Entry 4DR8 (X-ray diffraction, 1.55 A resolution); this record covers chain A.

# Chain A
Name: Peptide deformylase
From: Synechococcus elongatus
Notes: EC 3.5.1.88
UniProt: Q5N5L5 (Q5N5L5_SYNP6); numbering as in UniProt (aligned over 2-192)
Sequence (192 residues; numbered 1 to 192; the number before each row is that of its first residue):
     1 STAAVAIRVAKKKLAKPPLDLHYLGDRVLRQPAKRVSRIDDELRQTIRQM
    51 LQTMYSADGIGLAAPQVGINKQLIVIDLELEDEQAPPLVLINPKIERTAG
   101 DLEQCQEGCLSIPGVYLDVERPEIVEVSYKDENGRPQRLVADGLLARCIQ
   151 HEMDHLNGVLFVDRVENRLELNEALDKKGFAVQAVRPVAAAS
Unresolved in the structure: 1, 190-192
Sequence notes: expression tag (1)
Ion coordination: Zn2+: Cys109, His151, His155 (together with formate)
What the authors report for this chain:
  - specificity-determining residues: Tyr116

# Summary
Cys109, His151 and His155 coordinate Zn2+. From the paper: the specificity determinant Tyr116.
Chain A is Peptide deformylase (Synechococcus elongatus); the structure, Crystal structure of a peptide
deformylase from Synechococcus elongatus, was determined by X-ray diffraction (same publication as 4DR9, 3UWA
and 3UWB).
